Entry 2AJQ (X-ray diffraction, 2.60 A resolution); this record covers chains P and A of the 4 polymer chains in the assembly.

== Chain P ==
Molecule: DNA Primer
Sequence (22 nucleotides; row label = number of the first residue in the row):
   801 CGAAAACGAC GGCCAGTGCC AX
Not modelled in the structure: 801-802
Modified / non-standard residues: 2DT (3'-deoxythymidine-5'-monophosphate) at position 822

== Chain A ==
Molecule: T7 DNA polymerase
Organism: Enterobacteria phage T7
Notes: EC 2.7.7.7
UniProtKB: P00581 (DPOL_BPT7); numbering as in UniProt (aligned over 1-704)
Sequence (704 residues; each row starts with the number of its first residue):
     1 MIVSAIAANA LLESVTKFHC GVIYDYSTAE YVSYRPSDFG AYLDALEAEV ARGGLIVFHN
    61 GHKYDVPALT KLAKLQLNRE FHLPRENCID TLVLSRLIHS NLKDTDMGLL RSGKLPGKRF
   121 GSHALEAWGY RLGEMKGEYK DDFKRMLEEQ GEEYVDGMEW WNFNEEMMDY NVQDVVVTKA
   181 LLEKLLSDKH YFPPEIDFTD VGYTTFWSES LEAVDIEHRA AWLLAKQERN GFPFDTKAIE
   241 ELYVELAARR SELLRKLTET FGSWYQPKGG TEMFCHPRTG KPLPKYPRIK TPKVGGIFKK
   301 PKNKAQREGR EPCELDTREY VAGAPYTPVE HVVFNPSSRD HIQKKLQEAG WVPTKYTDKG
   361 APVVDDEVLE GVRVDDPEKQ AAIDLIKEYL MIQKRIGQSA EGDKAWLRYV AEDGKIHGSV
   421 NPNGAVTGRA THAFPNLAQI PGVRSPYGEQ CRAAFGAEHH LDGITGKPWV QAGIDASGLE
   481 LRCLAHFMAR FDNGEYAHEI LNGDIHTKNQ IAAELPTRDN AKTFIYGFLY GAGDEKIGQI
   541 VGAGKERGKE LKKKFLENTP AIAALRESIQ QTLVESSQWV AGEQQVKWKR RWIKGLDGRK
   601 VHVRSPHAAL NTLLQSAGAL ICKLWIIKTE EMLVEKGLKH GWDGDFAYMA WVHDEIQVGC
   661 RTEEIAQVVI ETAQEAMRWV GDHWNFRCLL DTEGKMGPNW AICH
Construct notes: engineered mutation Ala-5 (Asp in P00581), Ala-7 (Glu in P00581)
UniProt features mapped onto this chain:
  - binding site (Mg(2+)): Asp-174, Asp-475, Ala-476, Asp-654
  - binding site (substrate): His-506, Arg-518, Lys-522, Tyr-526
  - mutagenesis: His-123 (H123S: 83% loss of exonuclease activity)

== Chain P / chain A interface ==
Contacting residue pairs (33; chain P residue first):
  DA806(P) with Lys-293(A), phosphate contact
  DC807(P) with Val-294(A), phosphate contact; Arg-318(A), phosphate contact
  DG808(P) with Arg-318(A), salt bridge to the phosphate; Tyr-320(A), phosphate contact
  DG816(P) with Lys-359(A), salt bridge to the phosphate
  DT817(P) with Thr-357(A), hydrogen bond to the phosphate; Asp-358(A), phosphate contact; Lys-359(A), phosphate contact
  DG818(P) with Arg-339(A), hydrogen bond to the phosphate; Val-363(A), phosphate contact; Val-364(A), hydrogen bond to the phosphate; Asp-365(A), sugar contact
  DC819(P) with Arg-339(A), sugar contact; Asp-365(A), phosphate contact; Asp-366(A), hydrogen bond to the phosphate; Lys-394(A), hydrogen bond to the base
  DC820(P) with Lys-394(A), sugar contact; Arg-395(A), salt bridge to the phosphate; Gln-439(A), base contact; Pro-441(A), phosphate contact
  DA821(P) with Ala-438(A), sugar contact; Gln-439(A), sugar contact; Ile-440(A), sugar contact; Pro-441(A), phosphate contact; Gly-442(A), hydrogen bond to the phosphate; Ser-445(A), hydrogen bond to the phosphate; Arg-452(A), phosphate contact
  2DT_822(P) with Arg-429(A), base contact; Arg-452(A), salt bridge to the phosphate; Val-652(A), sugar contact; His-653(A), sugar contact; Asp-654(A), sugar contact
Other interface residues (no listed pair), chain A (29 interface residues in all): Ala-361, Pro-362, Glu-655, His-704

== Summary ==
The interface between chain P and chain A involves 10 residues on one side and 29 on the other; the contacts
include 7 hydrogen bonds and 4 salt bridges. Polar pairs include DC819(P)/Lys-394(A), DT817(P)/Thr-357(A) and
DG818(P)/Arg-339(A).
Chain P is DNA Primer and chain A is T7 DNA polymerase (Enterobacteria phage T7); the structure, Structure of
replicative DNA polymerase provides insigts into the mechanisms for processivity, frameshifting and editing,
was determined by X-ray diffraction.
